PDB entry 3GCG | X-ray diffraction, 2.30 A resolution | chains A and B

Chain A:
Molecule: Cell division control protein 42 homolog
Organism: Homo sapiens
UniProt: P60953 (CDC42_HUMAN); residue numbers follow UniProt; this construct covers 2-178
Sequence (182 residues; each row starts with the number of its first residue; numbers below 1 keep their minus sign (Gly-3 is residue -3)):
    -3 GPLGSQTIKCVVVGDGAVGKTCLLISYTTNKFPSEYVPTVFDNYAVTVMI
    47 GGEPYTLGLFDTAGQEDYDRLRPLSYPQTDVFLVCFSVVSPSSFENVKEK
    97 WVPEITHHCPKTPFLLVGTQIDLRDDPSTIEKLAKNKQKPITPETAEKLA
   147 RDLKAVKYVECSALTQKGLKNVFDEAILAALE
Disordered / not traced: -3 to 1, 27-30
Construct notes: expression tag (-3 to 1)
UniProt features mapped onto this chain:
  - motif: Tyr32 to Tyr40 (Effector region)
  - binding site (GTP): Gly10 to Thr17, Asp57 to Gln61, Thr115 to Asp118
  - modified residue: Tyr32 (Microbial infection: O-AMP-tyrosine), Thr35 (Microbial infection: O-AMP-threonine), Tyr64 (Phosphotyrosine)
  - glycosylation: Tyr32 (Microbial infection: O-linked (GlcNAc) tyrosine), Thr35 (Microbial infection: O-alpha-linked (GlcNAc) threonine)
  - natural variant: Tyr64 (Y64C: In TKS)
  - mutagenesis: Gly12 (G12V: Constitutively active. Interacts with PARD6 proteins. Does not inhibit filopodia formation. No effect on NR3C2 transcriptional activity), Thr17 (T17N: Constitutively inactive. Does not interact with PARD6 proteins. Inhibits filopodia formation. No effect on NR3C2 transcriptional activity), Tyr32 (Y32F: Abolishes AMPylation by Haemophilus IbpA), Gln61 (Q61L: Constitutively active. Interacts with PARD6 proteins)
From the paper describing this entry:
  - conformationally variable residues (loop rearrangement, order/disorder transition, side-chain flip): Lys27 to Ser30, Tyr40, Gly47, Ala59, Glu62
  - contacts within the chain: Lys16-Glu62 (salt bridge)
  - specificity-determining residues: Thr43, Thr52, Phe56 (proposed by the authors, not directly observed)
  - mutagenesis - A41S/T43N/T52N/F56W: decreased catalytic activity with L0028 (Mitochondria associated protein) (chain B)
  - mutagenesis - T43D/T52E/F56W: abolished catalytic activity with L0028 (Mitochondria associated protein) (chain B)
  - mutagenesis - A41S/T43N/T52N/F56W (4.5-fold): increased catalytic activity on IpgB1

Chain B:
Molecule: L0028 (Mitochondria associated protein)
Organism: Escherichia coli
UniProt: Q9R8E4 (Q9R8E4_ECOLX); residue numbers follow UniProt; this construct covers 37-203
Sequence (172 residues; numbered 32 to 203; the number before each row is that of its first residue):
    32 GPLGSGMRFMPVQSNFVINHGKLTNQLLQAVAKQTRNGDTQQWFQQEQTT
    82 YISRTVNRTLDDYCRSNNSVISKETKGHIFRAVENALQQPLDMNGAQSSI
   132 GHFLQSNKYFNQKVDEQCGKRVDPITRFNTQTKMIEQVSQEIFERNFSGF
   182 KVSEIKAITQNAILEHVQDTRL
Disordered / not traced: 32-46, 199-203
Construct notes: expression tag (32-36)
From the paper describing this entry:
  - mutagenesis - W74A, E78A: abolished binding to Cell division control protein 42 homolog (chain A)
  - mutagenesis - W74A, E78A: decreased catalytic activity with Cell division control protein 42 homolog (chain A)
  - mutagenesis - Q128Y: abolished signaling
  - specificity-determining residues: Pro155, Arg158, Phe159 (proposed by the authors, not directly observed)

How chain A and chain B interact:
Pairs across the interface - 55 pairs, chain A then chain B:
  Thr3(A) - Phe159(B)
  Lys5(A) - Gln136(B)  hydrogen bond
  Tyr32(A) - Asp92(B)  hydrogen bond
  Tyr32(A) - Cys95(B)  hydrophobic
  Tyr32(A) - Arg96(B)
  Pro34(A) - Asp92(B)
  Pro34(A) - Arg96(B)
  Thr35(A) - Asn88(B)
  Thr35(A) - Asp92(B)  hydrogen bond (backbone-side chain)
  Thr35(A) - Lys107(B)
  Val36(A) - Asn88(B)
  Val36(A) - Arg89(B)
  Val36(A) - Asp92(B)  hydrogen bond (backbone-side chain)
  Val36(A) - Ala127(B)
  Phe37(A) - Gln128(B)  hydrogen bond (backbone-side chain)
  Asp38(A) - Arg89(B)  salt bridge
  Asn39(A) - Phe159(B)
  Asn39(A) - Thr163(B)
  Asn39(A) - Ile166(B)
  Tyr40(A) - Phe159(B)
  Ala41(A) - Phe159(B)  hydrophobic
  Thr43(A) - Ile156(B)
  Thr52(A) - Pro155(B)
  Thr52(A) - Ile156(B)
  Gly54(A) - Phe159(B)
  Phe56(A) - Gln136(B)
  Phe56(A) - Phe159(B)  hydrophobic
  Asp57(A) - Gln128(B)
  Asp57(A) - His133(B)  hydrogen bond (backbone-side chain)
  Ala59(A) - Gln128(B)
  Gly60(A) - Asn125(B)
  Gln61(A) - Gln128(B)  hydrogen bond (side chain-backbone)
  Tyr64(A) - Gln77(B)
  Tyr64(A) - Thr80(B)
  Tyr64(A) - Thr81(B)
  Tyr64(A) - Asp123(B)  hydrogen bond
  Asp65(A) - Gln77(B)  hydrogen bond
  Arg66(A) - Gln65(B)  hydrogen bond (backbone-side chain)
  Arg66(A) - Thr66(B)
  Arg66(A) - Asp70(B)  salt bridge
  Arg66(A) - Gln73(B)
  Arg66(A) - Trp74(B)
  Arg66(A) - Gln77(B)  hydrogen bond (backbone-side chain)
  Leu67(A) - Trp74(B)
  Leu67(A) - Gln77(B)
  Leu67(A) - Glu78(B)
  Leu67(A) - Thr81(B)
  Leu67(A) - Ser130(B)
  Leu70(A) - Trp74(B)
  Leu70(A) - Ser130(B)
  Leu70(A) - His133(B)
  Leu70(A) - Phe134(B)
  Ser71(A) - His133(B)
  Pro73(A) - Ser137(B)
  Gln74(A) - Ser137(B)  hydrogen bond (side chain-backbone)
Also at the interface, not in a pair above, chain A (30 interface residues in all): Val42, Thr58, Pro69
Also at the interface, not in a pair above, chain B (34 interface residues in all): Leu58, Ala61, Arg85, Leu91, Ser129
From the paper, about this interface:
  - specific contacts: Tyr32(A)-Asp92(B) (hydrogen bond), Thr35(A)-Asp92(B) (backbone contact), Val36(A)-Asp92(B) (backbone contact), Phe37(A)-Gln128(B) (backbone contact), Asp38(A)-Arg89(B) (salt bridge), Phe56(A)-Gln136(B) (hydrophobic contact), Phe56(A)-Phe159(B) (hydrophobic contact), Asp65(A)-Gln77(B) (backbone contact), Arg66(A)-Gln77(B) (backbone contact), Phe159(B)-Ala41(A) (hydrophobic contact)
  - interface residues, chain A: Leu67(A), Leu70(A)
  - interface residues, chain B: Phe159(B)

Summary:
30 residues of chain A and 34 residues of chain B are in contact; the contacts include 12 hydrogen bonds and 2
salt bridges. Polar pairs include Asp38(A)-Arg89(B), Arg66(A)-Asp70(B) and Lys5(A)-Gln136(B). The authors
report a hydrogen bond between Tyr32(A) and Asp92(B); backbone contacts between Thr35(A) and Asp92(B),
Val36(A) and Asp92(B) and Phe37(A) and Gln128(B) among others; a salt bridge between Asp38(A) and Arg89(B).
The paper reports that W74A and E78A of chain B abolish binding to Cell division control protein 42 homolog
(chain A); interface residues Leu67(A), Leu70(A) and Phe159(B); 5 substitutions were tested in all.
Chain A is Cell division control protein 42 homolog (Homo sapiens) and chain B is L0028 (Mitochondria
associated protein) (Escherichia coli); the structure, crystal structure of MAP and CDC42 complex, was
determined by X-ray diffraction.
